PDB entry 3AZJ | X-ray diffraction, 2.89 A resolution | chains D and J of the 10 polymer chains in the assembly

[Chain D]
Molecule: Histone H2B type 1-J
From: Homo sapiens
UniProtKB: P06899 (H2B1J_HUMAN); residues 0-125 here correspond to UniProt positions 1-126 (UniProt number = residue number + 1)
Sequence (129 residues; row label = number of the first residue in the row; numbers below 1 keep their minus sign (Gly-3 is residue -3)):
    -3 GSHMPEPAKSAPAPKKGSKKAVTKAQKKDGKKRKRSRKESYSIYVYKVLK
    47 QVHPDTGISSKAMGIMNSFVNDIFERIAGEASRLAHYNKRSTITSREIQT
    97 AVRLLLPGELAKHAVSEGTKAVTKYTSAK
Unresolved in the structure: -3 to 28, 125
Construct notes: expression tag (-3 to -1)
Ion coordination: Mn2+ near Val48 (its only coordinating residue here)

[Chain J]
Molecule: 146-nt DNA strand
Sequence (146 nucleotides; row label = number of the first residue in the row):
   147 ATCAATATCCACCTGCAGATTCTACCAAAAGTGTATTTGGAAACTGCTCC
   197 ATCAAAAGGCATGTTCAGCTGAATTCAGCTGAACATGCCTTTTGATGGAG
   247 CAGTTTCCAAATACACTTTTGGTAGAATCTGCAGGTGGATATTGAT
Unresolved in the structure: 147
Ion coordination: Mn2+ site 1: DG185, DG186; Mn2+ site 2 near DG217 (its only coordinating residue here); Mn2+ site 3 near DG280 (its only coordinating residue here)

[Chain D / chain J interface]
Contacting residue pairs (15):
  Arg29(D) - DT191(J)  hydrogen bond to the base
  Arg29(D) - DG192(J)  hydrogen bond to the sugar
  Arg29(D) - DC193(J)  hydrogen bond to the phosphate
  Arg31(D) - DT194(J)  sugar contact
  Arg31(D) - DG271(J)  phosphate contact
  Arg33(D) - DG268(J)  sugar contact
  Arg33(D) - DT269(J)  sugar contact
  Arg33(D) - DA270(J)  phosphate contact
  Lys34(D) - DT269(J)  phosphate contact
  Lys34(D) - DA270(J)  hydrogen bond to the phosphate
  Glu35(D) - DT269(J)  phosphate contact
  Ser36(D) - DT269(J)  hydrogen bond to the phosphate
  Ile39(D) - DG268(J)  sugar contact
  Ile39(D) - DT269(J)  phosphate contact
  Tyr40(D) - DG268(J)  hydrogen bond to the phosphate
Interface residues without a listed pair, chain D (9 interface residues in all): Ser32
Interface residues without a listed pair, chain J (9 interface residues in all): DG267

[In short]
The chain D/chain J interface involves 9 residues from each chain, with 6 hydrogen bonds. Polar contacts
include Arg29(D)-DT191(J), Arg29(D)-DG192(J) and Arg29(D)-DC193(J). DG185(J) and DG186(J) form the Mn2+ site
1.
Here chain D is Histone H2B type 1-J (Homo sapiens) and chain J is a 146-nt DNA strand. Entry 3AZJ (Crystal
Structure of Human Nucleosome Core Particle Containing H4K44Q mutation) was determined by X-ray diffraction
together with 3AYW, 3AZE, 3AZF, 3AZG, 3AZH, 3AZK and 3 further entries from the same study.
